8TMN - chains A and B of the 7 polymer chains in the assembly; structure by electron microscopy, 3.30 A resolution.

[Chain A (and B)]
Name: Cobalt/magnesium transport protein CorA
From: Thermotoga maritima
Notes: chain B of this document is another copy of the same molecule, construct and numbering; everything in this record applies to it too
Reference sequence: Q9WZ31 (CORA_THEMA); residues 1-351 here = UniProt positions 1-351
Amino-acid sequence (373 residues; row label = number of the first residue in the row; numbers below 1 keep their minus sign (Met-21 is residue -21)):
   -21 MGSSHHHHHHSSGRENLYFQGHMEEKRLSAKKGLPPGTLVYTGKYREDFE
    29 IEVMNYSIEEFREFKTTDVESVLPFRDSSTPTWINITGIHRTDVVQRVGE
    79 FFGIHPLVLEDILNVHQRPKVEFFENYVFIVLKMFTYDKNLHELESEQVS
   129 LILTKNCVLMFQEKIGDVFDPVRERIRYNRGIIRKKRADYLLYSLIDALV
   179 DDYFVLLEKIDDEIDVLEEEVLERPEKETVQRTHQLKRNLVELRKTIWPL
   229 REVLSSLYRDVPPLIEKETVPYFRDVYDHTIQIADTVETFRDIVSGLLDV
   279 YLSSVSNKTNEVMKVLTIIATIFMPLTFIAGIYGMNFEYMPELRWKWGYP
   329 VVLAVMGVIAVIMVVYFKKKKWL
Unresolved in the structure: -21 to 16 (chain B: -21 to 0)
Sequence notes: initiating methionine (-21); expression tag (-20 to 0)
Swiss-Prot annotation at these positions:
  - motif: Gly312 to Asn314 (Probable selectivity filter)
  - site: Asn288 (Essential for ion permeation), Leu294 (Important for closing the ion permeation pathway in the closed state), Thr295 (Threonine that confers selectivity for Co(2+) transport)

[Chain A / chain B interface]
Pairs across the interface (48):
  Asp179(A) - Lys10(B)  salt bridge
  Phe182(A) - Lys10(B)
  Arg237(A) - Glu2(B)  salt bridge
  Arg252(A) - Glu3(B)
  Arg252(A) - Arg5(B)
  Asp253(A) - Ala8(B)
  Asp256(A) - Ser7(B)
  Asp256(A) - Ala8(B)  hydrogen bond (side chain-backbone)
  His257(A) - Lys10(B)
  Gln260(A) - Lys9(B)
  Gln260(A) - Lys10(B)  hydrogen bond (side chain-backbone)
  Asp277(A) - His212(B)  salt bridge
  Asp277(A) - Arg216(B)  salt bridge
  Ser281(A) - Val208(B)
  Ser281(A) - His212(B)  hydrogen bond
  Ser284(A) - Val283(B)
  Asn285(A) - Pro203(B)
  Asn285(A) - Tyr279(B)
  Asn288(A) - Thr287(B)
  Met291(A) - Val290(B)
  Met291(A) - Met291(B)  hydrophobic
  Lys292(A) - Lys286(B)
  Leu294(A) - Leu294(B)  hydrophobic
  Thr295(A) - Val290(B)
  Thr295(A) - Leu294(B)
  Ala298(A) - Leu294(B)  hydrophobic
  Thr299(A) - Ile297(B)
  Met302(A) - Phe301(B)  hydrophobic
  Met302(A) - Met302(B)  hydrophobic
  Pro303(A) - Phe301(B)  hydrophobic
  Phe306(A) - Phe301(B)  hydrophobic
  Phe306(A) - Leu304(B)  hydrophobic
  Phe306(A) - Met334(B)  hydrophobic
  Ile310(A) - Met334(B)  hydrophobic
  Met313(A) - Tyr311(B)  hydrophobic
  Met313(A) - Val330(B)  hydrophobic
  Asn314(A) - Tyr311(B)
  Asn314(A) - Gly312(B)
  Asn314(A) - Met313(B)
  Asn314(A) - Glu320(B)
  Phe315(A) - Glu320(B)
  Phe315(A) - Tyr327(B)  hydrophobic
  Glu316(A) - Glu320(B)
  Glu316(A) - Arg322(B)  salt bridge
  Tyr317(A) - Arg322(B)
  Pro319(A) - Tyr327(B)  hydrophobic
  Trp350(A) - Val290(B)  hydrophobic
  Trp350(A) - Val293(B)  hydrophobic
Also at the interface, not in a pair above, chain A (34 interface residues in all): Val278, Ser282, Gly309, Tyr311
Also at the interface, not in a pair above, chain B (36 interface residues in all): Lys205, Ala298, Ala308, Pro319, Leu331

[Summary]
34 residues of chain A face 36 of chain B across their interface, with 3 hydrogen bonds and 5 salt bridges.
Polar pairs include Asp179(A)-Lys10(B), Arg237(A)-Glu2(B) and Asp277(A)-His212(B).
Chain A and chain B are both Cobalt/magnesium transport protein CorA (Thermotoga maritima); the structure,
Cryo-EM structure of magnesium depleted CorA in complex with conformation-specific synthetic antibody C18,
State MGD-1D, was determined by electron microscopy.
